PDB entry 6ZQS | X-ray diffraction, 1.95 A resolution | chains A and B

[Chain A]
Molecule: Mitogen-activated protein kinase 14
Organism: Homo sapiens
Notes: EC 2.7.11.24
UniProtKB: Q16539 (MK14_HUMAN); residues 1-360 here = UniProt positions 1-360
Amino-acid sequence (362 residues; row label = number of the first residue in the row; numbers below 1 keep their minus sign (Gly-1 is residue -1)):
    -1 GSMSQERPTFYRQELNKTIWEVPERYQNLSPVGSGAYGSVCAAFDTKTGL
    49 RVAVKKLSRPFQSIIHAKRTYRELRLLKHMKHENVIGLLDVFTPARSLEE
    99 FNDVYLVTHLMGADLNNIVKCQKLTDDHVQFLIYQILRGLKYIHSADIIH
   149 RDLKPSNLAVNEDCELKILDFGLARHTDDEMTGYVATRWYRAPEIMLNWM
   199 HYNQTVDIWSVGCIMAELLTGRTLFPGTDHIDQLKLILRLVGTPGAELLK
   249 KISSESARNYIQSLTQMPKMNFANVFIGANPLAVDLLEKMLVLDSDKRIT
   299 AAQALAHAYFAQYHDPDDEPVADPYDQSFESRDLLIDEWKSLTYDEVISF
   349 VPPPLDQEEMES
Unresolved in the structure: -1 to 3, 354-360
Construct notes: expression tag (-1 to 0)
Modified / non-standard residues: Thr180 (phosphothreonine; TPO); Tyr182 (O-phosphotyrosine; PTR)
UniProt features mapped onto this chain:
  - motif: Thr180 to Tyr182 (TXY)
  - active site: Asp168 (Proton acceptor)
  - binding site (ATP): Val30 to Val38, Lys53
  - modified residue: Ser2 (N-acetylserine), Thr16 (Phosphothreonine), Lys53 (N6-acetyllysine), Lys152 (N6-acetyllysine), Thr180 (Phosphothreonine), Tyr182 (Phosphotyrosine), Thr263 (Phosphothreonine), Tyr323 (Phosphotyrosine)
  - natural variant: Ala51 (A51V: In a gastric adenocarcinoma sample), Pro322 (P322R: In a lung adenocarcinoma sample)
  - mutagenesis: Ala34 (A34V: Lowered kinase activity), Lys53 (K53R: Loss of kinase activity), Lys54 (K54R: Impairs MAP2K6/MKK6-dependent autophosphorylation), Tyr69 (Y69H: Lowered kinase activity), Asp168 (D168A: Loss of kinase activity), Thr175 (T175A: No effect on either the kinase activity or tyrosine phosphorylation), Asp176 (D176A: Emulation of the active state. Increase in activity; when associated with S-327 or L-327), Asp177 (D177A: Loss of kinase activity), Thr180 (T180E: Loss of kinase activity), Tyr182 (Y182F: Loss of kinase activity), Ala320 (A320T: Lowered kinase activity), Phe327 (F327L: Emulation of the active state. Increase in activity; when associated with A-176; F327S: Emulation of the active state. Increase in activity; when associated with A-176), 1 further mutagenesis entry in UniProt
Ligand contacts: 3FF (2-[(2,4-difluorophenyl)amino]-7-{[(2R)-2,3-dihydroxypropyl]oxy}-10,11-dihydro-5H-dibenzo[a,d][7]annulen-5-one): Val30, Gly31, Tyr35, Val38, Ala51, Val52, Lys53, Ile84, Leu86, Leu104, Val105, Thr106, Leu108, Met109, Gly110, Ala111, Asp112, Ala157, Leu167
From the paper describing this entry:
  - conformationally variable residues (side-chain flip): Trp197
  - post-translational modification sites: Thr180
  - specificity-determining residues: Trp197 (proposed by the authors, not directly observed)

[Chain B]
Molecule: Cyclic AMP-dependent transcription factor ATF-2
Notes: EC 2.3.1.48
UniProtKB: P15336 (ATF2_HUMAN); residue numbers follow UniProt; this construct covers 83-102
Amino-acid sequence (20 residues; numbered 83 to 102; the number before each row is that of its first residue):
    83 GLFNELANPFENEFKKASED
Unresolved in the structure: 83-87, 102
Construct notes: engineered mutation Asn90 (Ser in P15336)
From the paper describing this entry:
  - mutagenesis - S90N: increased binding to pp-p38

[Chain A / chain B interface]
Contacting residue pairs (22):
  Tyr182(A) with Pro91(B); Phe92(B)
  Ile193(A) with Phe92(B)
  Met194(A) with Phe92(B), hydrophobic; Phe96(B)
  Trp197(A) with Ala89(B); Asn90(B); Pro91(B); Phe92(B), hydrophobic
  Asp227(A) with Glu95(B)
  His228(A) with Phe92(B); Glu95(B), salt bridge
  Ile229(A) with Glu95(B); Phe96(B), hydrophobic; Ala99(B), hydrophobic
  Leu232(A) with Phe96(B), hydrophobic
  Ser252(A) with Glu93(B)
  Ser254(A) with Glu93(B); Phe96(B)
  Ala255(A) with Phe96(B), hydrophobic
  Tyr258(A) with Ala99(B), hydrophobic; Ser100(B)
Also at the interface, not in a pair above, chain A (16 interface residues in all): Gly181, Arg189, Leu195, Asn257
Also at the interface, not in a pair above, chain B (11 interface residues in all): Leu88, Lys97
Interface features reported in the paper:
  - interface residues, chain A: Trp197(A)
  - interface residues, chain B: Phe92(B), Glu93(B), Glu95(B), Phe96(B)

[Summary]
16 residues of chain A face 11 of chain B across their interface, with 1 salt bridge. Its one salt-bridged
contact is His228(A)-Glu95(B). Ligands of chain A: compound 3FF. From the paper: S90N of chain B increases
binding to pp-p38; interface residues Trp197(A) and Phe92(B) among others.
Here chain A is Mitogen-activated protein kinase 14 (Homo sapiens) and chain B is Cyclic AMP-dependent
transcription factor ATF-2. Entry 6ZQS (Crystal structure of double-phosphorylated p38alpha with ATF2(83-102))
was determined by X-ray diffraction together with 6ZR5 from the same study.
